2O39 - chains A and C; structure by X-ray diffraction, 2.85 A resolution.

[Chain A]
Name: Fiber protein
Source organism: Human adenovirus 11p
UniProtKB: P35774 (FIBP_ADE1P); numbering as in UniProt (aligned over 129-325)
Chain sequence (197 residues; each row starts with the number of its first residue):
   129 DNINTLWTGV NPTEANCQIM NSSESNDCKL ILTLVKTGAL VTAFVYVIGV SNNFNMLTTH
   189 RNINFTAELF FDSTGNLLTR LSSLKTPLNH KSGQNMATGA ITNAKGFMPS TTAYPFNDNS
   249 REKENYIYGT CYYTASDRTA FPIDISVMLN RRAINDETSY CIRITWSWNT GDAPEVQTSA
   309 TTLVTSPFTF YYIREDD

[Chain C]
Name: Membrane cofactor protein
Source organism: Homo sapiens
Notes: fragment: SCR1 and SCR 2 domains
UniProtKB: P15529 (MCP_HUMAN); residues 1-126 here correspond to UniProt positions 35-160 (UniProt number = residue number + 34)
Chain sequence (126 residues; each row starts with the number of its first residue):
     1 CEEPPTFEAM ELIGKPKPYY EIGERVDYKC KKGYFYIPPL ATHTICDRNH TWLPVSDDAC
    61 YRETCPYIRD PLNGQAVPAN GTYEFGYQMH FICNEGYYLI GEEILYCELK GSVAIWSGKP
   121 PICEKV
Disulfides: C1-C46, C30-C60, C65-C107, C93-C123
Covalent attachments: N-acetylglucosamine (NAG) linked to N80
Metal / ion sites: Ca2+ site 1: D57, D58; Ca2+ site 2: D70, A76 (shared with 2 residues of chain D)
Curated features (UniProtKB/Swiss-Prot):
  - glycosylation (N-linked (GlcNAc...) asparagine): N49, N80

[How chain A and chain C interact]
Residue-residue contacts - 19 pairs, chain A then chain C:
  R208(A) - I13(C)
  L209(A) - I13(C)  hydrophobic
  L209(A) - K29(C)
  N245(A) - F35(C)
  N245(A) - Y36(C)
  R280(A) - F35(C)
  R280(A) - E63(C)  salt bridge
  A281(A) - Y36(C)  hydrogen bond (backbone-backbone)
  I282(A) - K29(C)
  I282(A) - C30(C)  hydrogen bond (backbone-backbone)
  N283(A) - I13(C)
  N283(A) - Y28(C)  hydrogen bond (side chain-backbone)
  N283(A) - Y36(C)
  N283(A) - T42(C)
  D284(A) - Y36(C)
  D284(A) - A41(C)
  D284(A) - T42(C)  hydrogen bond
  D284(A) - H43(C)  salt bridge
  E285(A) - R25(C)  salt bridge
Also at the interface, not in a pair above, chain A (10 interface residues in all): N247
Also at the interface, not in a pair above, chain C (16 interface residues in all): D27, I37, L40, T64, Y67

[Overview]
The interface between chain A and chain C involves 10 residues on one side and 16 on the other; the contacts
include 4 hydrogen bonds and 3 salt bridges. Polar contacts include R280(A)-E63(C), D284(A)-H43(C) and
E285(A)-R25(C). Covalently linked N-acetylglucosamine: at N80(C).
Chain A is Fiber protein (Human adenovirus 11p) and chain C is Membrane cofactor protein (Homo sapiens); the
structure, Human Adenovirus type 11 knob in complex with domains SCR1 and SCR2 of CD46 (membrane cofactor ...,
was determined by X-ray diffraction.
